Entry 8C5O (X-ray diffraction, 2.30 A resolution); this record covers chain A.

== Chain A ==
Molecule: Penicillin-binding protein 3
Source organism: Staphylococcus epidermidis (strain ATCC 35984 / RP62A)
UniProtKB: Q5HNZ7 (Q5HNZ7_STAEQ); numbering as in UniProt (aligned over 48-696)
Chain sequence (668 residues; numbered 29 to 696; the number before each row is that of its first residue):
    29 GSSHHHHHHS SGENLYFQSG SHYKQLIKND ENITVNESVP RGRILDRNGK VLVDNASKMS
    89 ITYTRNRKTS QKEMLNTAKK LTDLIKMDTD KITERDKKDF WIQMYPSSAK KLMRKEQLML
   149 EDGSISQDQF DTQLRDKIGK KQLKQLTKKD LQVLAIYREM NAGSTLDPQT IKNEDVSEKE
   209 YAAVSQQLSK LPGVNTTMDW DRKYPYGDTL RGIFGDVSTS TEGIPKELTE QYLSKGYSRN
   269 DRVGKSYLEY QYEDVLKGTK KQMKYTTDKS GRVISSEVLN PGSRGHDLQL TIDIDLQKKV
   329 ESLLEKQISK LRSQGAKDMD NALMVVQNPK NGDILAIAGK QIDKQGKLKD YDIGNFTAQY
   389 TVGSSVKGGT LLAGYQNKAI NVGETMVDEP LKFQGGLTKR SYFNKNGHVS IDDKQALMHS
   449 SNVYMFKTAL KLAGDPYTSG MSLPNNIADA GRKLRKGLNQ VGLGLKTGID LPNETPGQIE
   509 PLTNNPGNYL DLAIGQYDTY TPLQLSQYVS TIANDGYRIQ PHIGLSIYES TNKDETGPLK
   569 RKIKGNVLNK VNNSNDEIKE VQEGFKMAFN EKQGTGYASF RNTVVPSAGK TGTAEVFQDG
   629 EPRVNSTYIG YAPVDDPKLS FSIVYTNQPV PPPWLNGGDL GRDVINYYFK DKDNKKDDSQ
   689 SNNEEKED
Unresolved in the structure: 29-47, 680-696
Construct notes: expression tag (29-47)
Covalently attached groups: Vaborbactam (4D6) linked to Ser392
Ligand contacts: Vaborbactam (4D6): Gly391, Lys395, Tyr430, Ser448, Asn450, Ile522, Gln524, Thr603, Lys618, Thr619, Gly620, Thr621, Ala622, Glu623, Val632, Val658, Pro659, Trp662
What the authors report for this chain:
  - binding site for Vaborbactam: Thr619
  - catalytic residues: Ser392, Lys395 (citing earlier work)

== Overview ==
Vaborbactam is covalently linked to Ser392. The paper reports catalytic residues Ser392 and Lys395; a binding
site for Vaborbactam at Thr619.
Chain A is Penicillin-binding protein 3 (Staphylococcus epidermidis (strain ATCC 35984 / RP62A)); the
structure, Crystal Structure of Penicillin-binding Protein 3 (PBP3) from Staphylococcus Epidermidis in complex
with Vaborbactam, was determined by X-ray diffraction, deposited together with 8C5B and 8C5W.
